PDB entry 6EJF | electron microscopy, 8.00 A resolution (low resolution: residue-level contacts below are approximate; hydrogen-bond / salt-bridge calls are withheld) | chains K and H of the 18 polymer chains in the assembly

[Chain K]
Protein: Type IV pilus assembly protein PilF
Source organism: Thermus thermophilus (strain HB8 / ATCC 27634 / DSM 579)
Reference sequence: Q5SLC9 (Q5SLC9_THET8); numbering as in UniProt (aligned over 163-299)
Chain sequence (137 residues; numbered 163 to 299; the number before each row is that of its first residue):
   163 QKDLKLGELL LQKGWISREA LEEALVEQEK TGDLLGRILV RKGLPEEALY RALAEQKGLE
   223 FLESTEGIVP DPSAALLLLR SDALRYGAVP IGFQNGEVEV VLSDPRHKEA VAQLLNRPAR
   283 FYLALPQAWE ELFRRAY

[Chain H]
Protein: Type IV pilus assembly protein PilF
Source organism: Thermus thermophilus (strain HB8 / ATCC 27634 / DSM 579)
Reference sequence: Q5SLC9 (Q5SLC9_THET8); residues 330-475 here = UniProt positions 330-475
Chain sequence (146 residues; row label = number of the first residue in the row):
   330 LPRAKPLGEI LVELGLARPE DVEEALQKQR RGGGRLEDTL VQSGKLRPEA LAQAVATQLG
   390 YPYVDPEEDP PDPGAPLLLP EDLCRRYGVF PHRLEGNRLV LLMKDPRNIL ALDDVRLALK
   450 RKGLNYEVAP AVATEAAITK LIERFY

[Interface between chain K and chain H]
Residue-residue contacts (24):
  Gln174(K) - Arg376(H)
  Lys175(K) - Leu343(H)
  Lys175(K) - Gly344(H)
  Lys175(K) - Leu345(H)
  Lys175(K) - Glu378(H)
  Trp177(K) - Leu343(H)
  Trp177(K) - Gln382(H)
  Glu209(K) - Leu343(H)
  Glu209(K) - Thr386(H)
  Arg213(K) - Gln382(H)
  Arg213(K) - Thr386(H)
  Glu217(K) - Glu378(H)
  Glu217(K) - Gln382(H)
  Gly220(K) - Asp394(H)
  Gly220(K) - Glu397(H)
  Gly220(K) - Asp398(H)
  Leu221(K) - Asp398(H)
  Glu222(K) - Pro391(H)
  Glu222(K) - Tyr392(H)
  Glu222(K) - Asp398(H)
  Phe223(K) - Gln382(H)
  Phe223(K) - Pro391(H)
  Phe223(K) - Tyr392(H)
  Glu225(K) - Gly389(H)
Other interface residues (no listed pair), chain K (13 interface residues in all): Gly176, Lys219
Other interface residues (no listed pair), chain H (14 interface residues in all): Val393

[Overview]
Chain K and chain H form an interface of 13 and 14 residues respectively.
Here chain K is Type IV pilus assembly protein PilF and chain H is Type IV pilus assembly protein PilF, both
from Thermus thermophilus (strain HB8 / ATCC 27634 / DSM 579). Entry 6EJF (Thermus thermophilus PilF ATPase
(apoprotein form)) was determined by electron microscopy together with 5OIU and 6F8L from the same study.
